5URY - chains A and B; structure by X-ray diffraction, 2.10 A resolution.

# Chain A (and B)
Protein: Frizzled-5
Organism: Homo sapiens
Notes: chain B of this document is another copy of the same molecule, construct and numbering; everything in this record applies to it too
UniProtKB: Q13467 (FZD5_HUMAN); residues 3-130 here correspond to UniProt positions 28-155 (UniProt number = residue number + 25)
Chain sequence (146 residues; row label = number of the first residue in the row; numbers below 1 keep their minus sign (Ala-12 is residue -12)):
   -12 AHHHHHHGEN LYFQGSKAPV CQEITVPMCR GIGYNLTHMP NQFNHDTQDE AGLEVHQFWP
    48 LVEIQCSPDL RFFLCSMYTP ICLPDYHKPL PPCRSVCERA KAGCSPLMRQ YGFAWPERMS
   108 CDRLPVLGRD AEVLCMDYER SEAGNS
Disordered / not traced: -12 to 6, 126-133 (chain B: -12 to 5, 127-133)
Sequence notes: expression tag (-12 to 2, 131-133); conflict Glu126 (Asn151 in Q13467)
Cystine bridges: Cys8-Cys69, Cys16-Cys62, Cys53-Cys91, Cys80-Cys122, Cys84-Cys108
Covalently attached groups: glycan linked to Asn22
Residues lining bound ligands: palmitoleic acid (PAM): Gln44, Phe45, Trp46, Pro47, Leu48, Ile51, Leu94, Met95, Tyr98, Phe100

# Interface between chain A and chain B
Residue-residue contacts (20; chain A residue first):
  Pro14(A) with Ile51(B), hydrophobic; Leu94(B), hydrophobic; Tyr98(B)
  Met15(A) with Ile51(B); Gln52(B)
  His43(A) with Glu50(B), salt bridge
  Trp46(A) with Trp46(B), hydrophobic; Val49(B); Glu50(B); Gln52(B); Arg58(B)
  Val49(A) with Gln52(B)
  Glu50(A) with Val49(B); Gln52(B), hydrogen bond (backbone-side chain); Pro55(B); Arg58(B), salt bridge
  Gln52(A) with Pro55(B); Glu126(B)
  Arg58(A) with Gln52(B); Cys53(B)
Interface residues without a listed pair, chain A (9 interface residues in all): Arg17
Interface residues without a listed pair, chain B (12 interface residues in all): Gln97

# Overview
The interface between chain A and chain B involves 9 residues on one side and 12 on the other; the contacts
include 1 hydrogen bond and 2 salt bridges. Among the polar pairs are His43(A)-Glu50(B), Glu50(A)-Arg58(B) and
Glu50(A)-Gln52(B). Chain A binds palmitoleic acid.
Chain A and chain B are both Frizzled-5 (Homo sapiens); the structure, Crystal structure of Frizzled 5 CRD in
complex with PAM, was determined by X-ray diffraction, deposited together with 5URV and 5URZ.
